PDB entry 4K2I | X-ray diffraction, 2.23 A resolution | chains A and B

[Chain A (and B)]
Name: NTD biosynthesis operon protein NtdA
Source organism: Bacillus subtilis subsp. subtilis
Notes: chain B of this document is another copy of the same molecule, construct and numbering; everything in this record applies to it too
Reference sequence: O07566 (NTDA_BACSU); residues 1-441 here = UniProt positions 1-441
Sequence (443 residues; row label = number of the first residue in the row; numbers below 1 keep their minus sign (Ala-1 is residue -1)):
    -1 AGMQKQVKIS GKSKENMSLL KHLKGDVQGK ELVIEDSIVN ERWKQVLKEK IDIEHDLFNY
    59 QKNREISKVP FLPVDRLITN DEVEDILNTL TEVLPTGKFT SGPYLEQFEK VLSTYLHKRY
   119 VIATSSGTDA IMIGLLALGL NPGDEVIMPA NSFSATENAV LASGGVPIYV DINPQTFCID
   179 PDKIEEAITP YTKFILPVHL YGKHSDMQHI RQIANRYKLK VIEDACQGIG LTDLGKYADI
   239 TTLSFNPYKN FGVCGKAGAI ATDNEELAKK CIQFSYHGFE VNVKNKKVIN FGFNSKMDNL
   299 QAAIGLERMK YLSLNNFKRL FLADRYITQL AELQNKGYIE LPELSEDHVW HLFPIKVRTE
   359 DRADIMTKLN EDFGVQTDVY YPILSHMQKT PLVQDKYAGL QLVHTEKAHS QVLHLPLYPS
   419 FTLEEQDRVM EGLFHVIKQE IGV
Disordered / not traced: -1 to 2, 438-441 (chain B: -1 to 0, 440-441)
Sequence notes: expression tag (-1 to 0)
Ligand contacts: 4'-deoxy-4'-aminopyridoxal-5'-phosphate (PMP): Ser124, Gly125, Thr126, Ile129, Ser150, Phe151, Ala153, Thr154, Val196, Asp222, Cys224, Gln225, Ser242, Asn244, Lys247, Ala255, Tyr379
Reported in the primary citation:
  - binding site for 4'-deoxy-4'-aminopyridoxal-5'-phosphate: Phe151, Asp222, His275, Asn292
  - conformationally variable residues (side-chain flip): Lys247
  - specificity-determining residues: Tyr378 (proposed by the authors, not directly observed)

[Interface between chain A and chain B]
Contacting residue pairs (108; chain A residue first):
  Val72(A) - Thr94(B)
  Val72(A) - Gly95(B)
  Val72(A) - Lys96(B)
  Asp73(A) - Pro93(B)
  Asp73(A) - Thr94(B)
  Ile76(A) - Leu92(B)
  Ile76(A) - Gly95(B)
  Ile76(A) - Phe97(B)  hydrophobic
  Ile84(A) - Leu92(B)  hydrophobic
  Leu85(A) - Thr89(B)
  Leu85(A) - Leu92(B)  hydrophobic
  Leu88(A) - Leu88(B)  hydrophobic
  Thr89(A) - Leu85(B)
  Leu92(A) - Ile76(B)
  Leu92(A) - Ile84(B)  hydrophobic
  Leu92(A) - Leu85(B)  hydrophobic
  Leu92(A) - Cys252(B)  hydrophobic
  Pro93(A) - Asp73(B)
  Thr94(A) - Val72(B)
  Thr94(A) - Asp73(B)
  Gly95(A) - Val72(B)
  Gly95(A) - Ile76(B)
  Lys96(A) - Val72(B)
  Phe97(A) - Ile76(B)  hydrophobic
  Phe97(A) - Pro245(B)  hydrophobic
  Phe97(A) - Cys252(B)
  Phe97(A) - Gly253(B)
  Thr98(A) - Pro245(B)
  Thr98(A) - Lys254(B)
  Ser123(A) - Lys254(B)
  Ser124(A) - Asn292(B)
  Thr126(A) - His275(B)
  Thr126(A) - Asn292(B)
  Met130(A) - Phe291(B)  hydrophobic
  Phe151(A) - His275(B)
  Phe151(A) - Phe277(B)  hydrophobic
  Phe151(A) - Asn283(B)
  Ser152(A) - Phe277(B)
  Ser152(A) - Lys285(B)
  Ala153(A) - His275(B)
  Glu155(A) - Lys285(B)  salt bridge
  Asn156(A) - His275(B)  hydrogen bond (side chain-backbone)
  Asn156(A) - Lys285(B)  hydrogen bond
  Asn156(A) - Phe289(B)
  Asn156(A) - Gly290(B)
  Leu159(A) - Asn288(B)
  Leu159(A) - Phe289(B)  hydrophobic
  Ala160(A) - Phe289(B)  hydrophobic
  Ala160(A) - Phe291(B)  hydrophobic
  Pro245(A) - Phe97(B)  hydrophobic
  Pro245(A) - Thr98(B)
  Cys252(A) - Phe97(B)
  Cys252(A) - Leu298(B)
  Gly253(A) - Phe97(B)
  Gly253(A) - Asp296(B)
  Lys254(A) - Thr98(B)
  Lys254(A) - Asn292(B)
  Lys254(A) - Lys294(B)  hydrogen bond (side chain-backbone)
  Lys254(A) - Asp296(B)  salt bridge
  His275(A) - Thr126(B)
  His275(A) - Phe151(B)
  His275(A) - Ala153(B)
  His275(A) - Asn156(B)  hydrogen bond (backbone-side chain)
  Phe277(A) - Phe151(B)  hydrophobic
  Phe277(A) - Ser152(B)
  Asn283(A) - Phe151(B)
  Asn283(A) - Tyr379(B)
  Asn283(A) - Pro380(B)
  Asn283(A) - Ile381(B)
  Asn283(A) - Gln386(B)  hydrogen bond (backbone-side chain)
  Lys284(A) - Gln386(B)
  Lys285(A) - Ser152(B)
  Lys285(A) - Glu155(B)  salt bridge
  Lys285(A) - Asn156(B)  hydrogen bond
  Lys285(A) - Gln386(B)  hydrogen bond (backbone-side chain)
  Lys285(A) - Lys387(B)
  Lys285(A) - Thr388(B)
  Val286(A) - Lys387(B)
  Ile287(A) - Thr388(B)
  Asn288(A) - Leu159(B)
  Asn288(A) - Thr388(B)
  Asn288(A) - Pro389(B)
  Asn288(A) - Leu390(B)  hydrogen bond (side chain-backbone)
  Phe289(A) - Asn156(B)
  Phe289(A) - Leu159(B)  hydrophobic
  Phe289(A) - Ala160(B)  hydrophobic
  Gly290(A) - Asn156(B)
  Phe291(A) - Met130(B)  hydrophobic
  Phe291(A) - Ala160(B)  hydrophobic
  Asn292(A) - Ser124(B)
  Asn292(A) - Thr126(B)
  Asn292(A) - Lys254(B)
  Lys294(A) - Lys254(B)  hydrogen bond (backbone-side chain)
  Asp296(A) - Gly253(B)
  Asp296(A) - Lys254(B)  salt bridge
  Leu298(A) - Cys252(B)
  Gln299(A) - Leu298(B)
  Tyr379(A) - Asn283(B)
  Pro380(A) - Asn283(B)
  Gln386(A) - Asn283(B)  hydrogen bond (side chain-backbone)
  Gln386(A) - Lys284(B)
  Gln386(A) - Lys285(B)  hydrogen bond (side chain-backbone)
  Lys387(A) - Lys285(B)
  Thr388(A) - Lys285(B)
  Thr388(A) - Ile287(B)
  Thr388(A) - Asn288(B)
  Pro389(A) - Asn288(B)
  Leu390(A) - Asn288(B)  hydrogen bond (backbone-side chain)
Other interface residues (no listed pair), chain A (59 interface residues in all): Val81, Asp127, Asn244, Val251, Lys282, Arg306, Ile381
Other interface residues (no listed pair), chain B (58 interface residues in all): Val81, Ser123, Asn244, Val251, Lys282, Val286, Gln299, Arg306

[Overview]
59 residues of chain A and 58 residues of chain B are in contact; the contacts include 12 hydrogen bonds and 4
salt bridges. Among the polar pairs are Glu155(A)-Lys285(B), Lys254(A)-Asp296(B) and Asn156(A)-His275(B).
Bound to chain A: 4'-deoxy-4'-aminopyridoxal-5'-phosphate. From the paper: a binding site for
4'-deoxy-4'-aminopyridoxal-5'-phosphate at Phe151(A), Asp222(A) and His275(A) among others; the specificity
determinant Tyr378(A).
Both chains are NTD biosynthesis operon protein NtdA (Bacillus subtilis subsp. subtilis). Entry 4K2I (Crystal
structure of ntda from bacillus subtilis with bound cofactor pmp) was determined by X-ray diffraction together
with 4K2B and 4K2M from the same study.
